Entry 7M7N (X-ray diffraction, 1.31 A resolution); this record covers chains A and P of the 3 polymer chains in the assembly.

[Chain A]
Name: DNA polymerase eta
From: Homo sapiens
Notes: EC 2.7.7.7
Reference sequence: Q9Y253 (POLH_HUMAN); residue numbers follow UniProt; this construct covers 1-432
Chain sequence (435 residues; numbered -2 to 432; the number before each row is that of its first residue; numbers below 1 keep their minus sign (Gly-2 is residue -2)):
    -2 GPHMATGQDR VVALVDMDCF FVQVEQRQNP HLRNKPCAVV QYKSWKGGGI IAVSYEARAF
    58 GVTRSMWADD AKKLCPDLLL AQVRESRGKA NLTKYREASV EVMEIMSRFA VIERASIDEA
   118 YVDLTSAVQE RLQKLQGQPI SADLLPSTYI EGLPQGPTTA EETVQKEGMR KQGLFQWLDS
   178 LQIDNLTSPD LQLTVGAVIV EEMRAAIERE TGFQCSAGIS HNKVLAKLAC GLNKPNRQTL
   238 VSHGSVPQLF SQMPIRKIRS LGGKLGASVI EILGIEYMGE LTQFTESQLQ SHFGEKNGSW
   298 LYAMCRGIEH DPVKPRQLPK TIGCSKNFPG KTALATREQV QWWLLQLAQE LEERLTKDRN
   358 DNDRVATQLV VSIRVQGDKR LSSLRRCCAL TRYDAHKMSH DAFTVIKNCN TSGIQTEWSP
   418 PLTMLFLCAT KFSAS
Unresolved in the structure: 154-161, 411-412
Sequence notes: expression tag (-2 to 0)
Metal / ion sites: Mg2+ site 1: Asp13, Met14, Asp115 (together with DZ4); Mg2+ site 2: Asp13, Asp115, Glu116 (together with DZ4) (shared with AF2_9(P) of chain P)
Small-molecule neighbours:
  - DZ4 (2'-deoxy-5'-O-[(R)-hydroxy{[(R)-hydroxy(phosphonooxy)phosphoryl]amino}phosphoryl]adenosine), molecule 1: Asp13, Met14, Asp15, Cys16, Phe17, Phe18, Ile48, Ala49, Tyr52, Arg55, Arg61, Ile114, Asp115, Glu116, Lys231
  - DZ4, molecule 2: Ser257, Leu262, Lys293, Asn294, Trp297
Curated features (UniProtKB/Swiss-Prot):
  - binding site (Mg(2+)): Asp13, Met14, Asp115, Glu116
  - binding site (Mn(2+)): Asp13, Met14, Asp115, Glu116
  - binding site (a 2'-deoxyribonucleoside 5'-triphosphate): Arg61
  - natural variant: Val37 (deletion: In XPV), Leu75 (deletion: In XPV), Arg93 (R93P: In XPV), Arg111 (R111H: In XPV), Thr122 (T122P: In XPV), Gly153 (G153D: In a breast cancer sample), Thr191 (T191P: In XPV), Gly263 (G263V: In XPV), Val266 (V266D: In XPV), Gly295 (G295R: In XPV), Arg361 (R361S: In XPV)
  - mutagenesis: Tyr52 (Y52A/F: Reduces DNA polymerase activity; Y52E: Reduces DNA polymerase activity. Increases fidelity of replication and reduces translesion bypass), Arg61 (R61A: Reduces enzymatic activity by two-thirds), Ser62 (S62G: Increased DNA polymerase activity and translesion bypass compared to wild-type), Ala68 (A68S/V: Severe reduction in thymine dimer translesion bypass), Asn324 to Pro326 (Reduces binding to chromatin and to monoubiquitinated PCNA. Abolishes binding to monoubiquitinated PCNA; when associated with 705-E--H-713 Del)
Reported in the primary citation:
  - Mg2+ coordination: Asp115, Glu116
  - binding site for the 8-nt DNA strand (chain P): Ser113, Asp115, Glu116
  - catalytic residues: Asp115

[Chain P]
Molecule: 8-nt DNA strand
Sequence (8 nucleotides; each row starts with the number of its first residue):
     2 AGCGTCAX
Modified / non-standard residues: AF2 (2'-deoxy-2'-fluoroadenosine 5'-(dihydrogen phosphate)) at position 9
Metal / ion sites: Mg2+: AF2_9 (together with DZ4) (shared with Asp13(A), Asp115(A), Glu116(A) of chain A)

[How chain A and chain P interact]
Pairs across the interface (23):
  Ser113(A) - AF2_9(P)  hydrogen bond to the phosphate
  Ile114(A) - AF2_9(P)  base contact
  Asp115(A) - AF2_9(P)  phosphate contact
  Glu116(A) - AF2_9(P)  phosphate contact
  Lys224(A) - AF2_9(P)  salt bridge to the phosphate
  Ile255(A) - DA8(P)  phosphate contact
  Arg256(A) - DA8(P)  phosphate contact
  Ser257(A) - DC7(P)  phosphate contact
  Ser257(A) - DA8(P)  hydrogen bond to the phosphate
  Leu258(A) - DA8(P)  hydrogen bond to the phosphate
  Gly259(A) - DA8(P)  hydrogen bond to the phosphate
  Gly260(A) - DC7(P)  phosphate contact
  Gly260(A) - DA8(P)  phosphate contact
  Lys261(A) - DT6(P)  salt bridge to the phosphate
  Lys261(A) - DC7(P)  hydrogen bond to the phosphate
  Leu262(A) - DC7(P)  hydrogen bond to the phosphate
  Arg377(A) - DC4(P)  salt bridge to the phosphate
  Arg377(A) - DG5(P)  salt bridge to the phosphate
  Leu381(A) - DC4(P)  phosphate contact
  Arg382(A) - DG3(P)  sugar contact
  Arg382(A) - DC4(P)  hydrogen bond to the phosphate
  Arg383(A) - DG3(P)  phosphate contact
  Cys384(A) - DG3(P)  hydrogen bond to the phosphate
Interface residues without a listed pair, chain A (21 interface residues in all): Asp13, Arg61, Gln365
Interface residues without a listed pair, chain P (8 interface residues in all): DA2

[Summary]
Chain A and chain P form an interface of 21 and 8 residues respectively, with 8 hydrogen bonds and 4 salt
bridges. Polar contacts include Ser113(A)-AF2_9(P), Ser257(A)-DA8(P) and Leu258(A)-DA8(P). Bound to chain A:
compound DZ4. The paper reports the catalytic residue Asp115(A); a binding site for the 8-nt DNA strand (chain
P) at Ser113(A), Asp115(A) and Glu116(A).
Chain A is DNA polymerase eta (Homo sapiens) and chain P is an 8-nt DNA strand; the structure, Human DNA Pol
eta with 2'-FA-ended primer and dAMPNPP, was determined by X-ray diffraction (same publication as 7M7L, 7M7M,
7M7O, 7M7P, 7M7Q, 7M7R and 19 further entries).
